Entry 9FS5 (electron microscopy, 2.66 A resolution); this record covers chains A and B of the 10 polymer chains in the assembly.

# Chain A (and B)
Name: TraT complement resistance protein
Organism: Escherichia coli
Notes: chain B of this document is another copy of the same molecule, construct and numbering; everything in this record applies to it too
UniProtKB: Q6B3Y7 (Q6B3Y7_ECOLX); residues 1-223 here correspond to UniProt positions 21-243 (UniProt number = residue number + 20)
Chain sequence (225 residues; each row starts with the number of its first residue):
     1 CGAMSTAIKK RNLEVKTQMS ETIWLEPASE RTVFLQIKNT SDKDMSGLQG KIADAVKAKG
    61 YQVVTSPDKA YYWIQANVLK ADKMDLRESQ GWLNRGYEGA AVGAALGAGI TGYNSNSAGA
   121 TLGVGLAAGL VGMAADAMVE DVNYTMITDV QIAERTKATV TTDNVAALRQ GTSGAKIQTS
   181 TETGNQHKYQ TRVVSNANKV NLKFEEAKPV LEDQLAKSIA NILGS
Differences from the reference sequence: expression tag (224-225)

# How chain A and chain B interact
Pairs across the interface (68):
  C1(A) with Y97(B), hydrophobic; M133(B), hydrophobic
  G2(A) with Y97(B)
  S5(A) with R95(B)
  K9(A) with N94(B), hydrogen bond; R95(B); A137(B), hydrogen bond (side chain-backbone); E140(B)
  R11(A) with M138(B)
  K16(A) with D42(B); D82(B), salt bridge
  T17(A) with D42(B)
  Q18(A) with K80(B); A81(B); D82(B), hydrogen bond
  M19(A) with L79(B); K80(B)
  S20(A) with L79(B)
  E21(A) with L79(B); R192(B), salt bridge
  T22(A) with N77(B), hydrogen bond; L79(B); D149(B), hydrogen bond
  W24(A) with Q75(B); D149(B); Q151(B); Q190(B)
  L25(A) with Q36(B); Q75(B)
  E26(A) with K188(B), salt bridge
  P27(A) with F34(B), hydrophobic; Q36(B)
  E98(A) with Y97(B)
  T159(A) with S180(B)
  V160(A) with Q178(B); T179(B)
  T161(A) with I177(B); Q178(B); T179(B), hydrogen bond
  T162(A) with K176(B); I177(B); Q178(B), hydrogen bond
  D163(A) with A175(B); K176(B); I177(B), hydrogen bond (backbone-backbone)
  N164(A) with K176(B)
  V165(A) with G174(B); A175(B), hydrogen bond (backbone-backbone)
  A166(A) with G174(B)
  A167(A) with S173(B)
  Q186(A) with Q178(B), hydrogen bond (backbone-side chain)
  H187(A) with N164(B), hydrogen bond; Q178(B); S180(B), hydrogen bond
  K188(A) with A166(B); L168(B); Q178(B), hydrogen bond (backbone-side chain)
  Y189(A) with N164(B)
  Q190(A) with L168(B); R169(B), hydrogen bond (side chain-backbone)
  R192(A) with R169(B)
  S218(A) with T40(B), hydrogen bond (side chain-backbone)
  N221(A) with N39(B), hydrogen bond (side chain-backbone); T40(B)
  I222(A) with K38(B); T40(B)
  L223(A) with K38(B)
  G224(A) with K38(B)
Other interface residues (no listed pair), chain A (47 interface residues in all): M4, T6, I8, E14, V15, Y113, Q151, A158, L168, Q214
Other interface residues (no listed pair), chain B (50 interface residues in all): P67, W73, A76, K83, D85, E88, A118, L130, A134, D136, V139, V150, T181, E182

# In short
Chain A and chain B form an interface of 47 and 50 residues respectively; the contacts include 16 hydrogen
bonds and 3 salt bridges. Among the polar pairs are K16(A)-D82(B), E21(A)-R192(B) and E26(A)-K188(B).
Both chains are TraT complement resistance protein (Escherichia coli). Entry 9FS5 (Cryo-EM structure of the
decameric TraT surface exclusion lipoprotein from Escherichia coli (F plasmid)) was determined by electron
microscopy together with 9FSM from the same study.
